6RDV - chains Q and S of the 20 polymer chains in the assembly; structure by electron microscopy, 3.10 A resolution.

== Chain Q ==
Molecule: epsilon: Polytomella F-ATP synthase epsilon subunit
From: Polytomella sp. Pringsheim 198.80
Sequence (74 residues; each row starts with the number of its first residue):
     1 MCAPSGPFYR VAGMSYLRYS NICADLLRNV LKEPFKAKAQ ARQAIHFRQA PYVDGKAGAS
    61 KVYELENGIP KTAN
Unresolved in the structure: 1-2

== Chain S ==
Molecule: ATP synthase gamma chain, mitochondrial
From: Polytomella sp. Pringsheim 198.80
UniProt: Q4LDE7 (Q4LDE7_9CHLO); numbering as in UniProt (aligned over 1-317)
Sequence (317 residues; each row starts with the number of its first residue):
     1 MALRKAVLSL GLSQGVAAEA VLGSGMFNAV QHESVRYASN QAVKQRIRAI KNIGKITKAM
    61 KMVAASKMKN AQIAVEQSRG LVDPFVRLFG DFPAVNSNKS VVVAVTSDKG LCGGLNSNIT
   121 KYTRATLATT ESEGKDVVVV SIGDKGRSQL TRIESQRYQL AIADTYKVRV TFGQASLIVE
   181 ELIKHNPQSY QILFNKFRSA ISFKPTVATI LSPDLLEKQL EDVTGNSLDA YDIEASHERS
   241 DVLRDLTEFH LGVTLYNAML ENNCSEHASR MSAMENSTKS AGEMLGKLTL DYNRKRQATI
   301 TTELIEIIAG ASALMDE
Unresolved in the structure: 1-38, 316-317

== How chain Q and chain S interact ==
Residue-residue contacts (57):
  S5(Q) - D241(S)
  G6(Q) - H237(S)  hydrogen bond (backbone-side chain)
  G6(Q) - D241(S)
  P7(Q) - H237(S)
  P7(Q) - D241(S)
  Y9(Q) - D245(S)  hydrogen bond
  R10(Q) - R244(S)
  R10(Q) - D245(S)  salt bridge
  R10(Q) - E248(S)  salt bridge
  S15(Q) - E180(S)  hydrogen bond
  S15(Q) - E248(S)
  Y16(Q) - D245(S)
  Y16(Q) - E248(S)
  L17(Q) - S176(S)
  L17(Q) - V179(S)  hydrophobic
  L17(Q) - E248(S)
  L17(Q) - F249(S)  hydrophobic
  R18(Q) - E180(S)  salt bridge
  N21(Q) - F172(S)
  N21(Q) - S176(S)  hydrogen bond
  A41(Q) - R169(S)  hydrogen bond (backbone-side chain)
  A41(Q) - T171(S)
  R42(Q) - T171(S)
  A44(Q) - R169(S)
  A44(Q) - T171(S)  hydrogen bond (backbone-side chain)
  I45(Q) - G173(S)
  I45(Q) - Q174(S)
  I45(Q) - L177(S)  hydrophobic
  H46(Q) - D164(S)
  H46(Q) - V168(S)
  H46(Q) - Q174(S)
  F47(Q) - I162(S)  hydrophobic
  F47(Q) - A163(S)
  F47(Q) - D164(S)
  F47(Q) - Q174(S)
  F47(Q) - L177(S)  hydrophobic
  F47(Q) - I178(S)  hydrophobic
  R48(Q) - D144(S)  salt bridge
  R48(Q) - I162(S)
  R48(Q) - A163(S)  hydrogen bond (backbone-backbone)
  R48(Q) - D164(S)  salt bridge
  Q49(Q) - A161(S)
  Q49(Q) - E181(S)  hydrogen bond
  A50(Q) - L160(S)
  A50(Q) - A161(S)  hydrogen bond (backbone-backbone)
  P51(Q) - Q159(S)
  P51(Q) - L160(S)
  Y52(Q) - R147(S)
  Y52(Q) - Y158(S)
  Y52(Q) - Q159(S)  hydrogen bond (backbone-backbone)
  Y52(Q) - A161(S)  hydrophobic
  G55(Q) - T151(S)
  G55(Q) - S155(S)
  K56(Q) - R147(S)
  K56(Q) - T151(S)  hydrogen bond
  K56(Q) - R152(S)
  I69(Q) - G173(S)
Also at the interface, not in a pair above, chain Q (28 interface residues in all): Q40, Q43, Y63, N74
Also at the interface, not in a pair above, chain S (32 interface residues in all): T165, G252

== Overview ==
28 residues of chain Q and 32 residues of chain S are in contact, with 11 hydrogen bonds and 5 salt bridges.
Among the polar pairs are R10(Q)-D245(S), R10(Q)-E248(S) and R18(Q)-E180(S).
Here chain Q is epsilon: Polytomella F-ATP synthase epsilon subunit and chain S is ATP synthase gamma chain,
mitochondrial, both from Polytomella sp. Pringsheim 198.80. Entry 6RDV (Cryo-EM structure of Polytomella F-ATP
synthase, Rotary substate 1E, focussed refinement of F1 head and rotor) was determined by electron microscopy
together with 6RD4, 6RD5, 6RD6, 6RD7, 6RD8, 6RD9 and 46 further entries from the same study.
